PDB entry 6ATH | X-ray diffraction, 1.82 A resolution | chains B and C of the 3 polymer chains in the assembly

== Chain B ==
Molecule: Cyclin-A2
From: Homo sapiens
Reference sequence: P20248 (CCNA2_HUMAN); numbering as in UniProt (aligned over 173-432)
Amino-acid sequence (263 residues; numbered 170 to 432; the number before each row is that of its first residue):
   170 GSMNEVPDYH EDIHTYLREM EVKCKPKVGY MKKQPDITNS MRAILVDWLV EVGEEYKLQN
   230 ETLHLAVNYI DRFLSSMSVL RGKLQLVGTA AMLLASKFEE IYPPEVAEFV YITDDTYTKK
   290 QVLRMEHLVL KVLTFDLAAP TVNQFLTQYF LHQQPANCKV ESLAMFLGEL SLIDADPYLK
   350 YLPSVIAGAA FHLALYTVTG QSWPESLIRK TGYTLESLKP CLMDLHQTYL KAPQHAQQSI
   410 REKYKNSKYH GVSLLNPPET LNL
Disordered / not traced: 170-172
Construct notes: expression tag (170-172)

== Chain C ==
Molecule: Cyclin-dependent kinase inhibitor 1B
From: Homo sapiens
Reference sequence: P46527 (CDN1B_HUMAN); numbering as in UniProt (aligned over 22-85)
Amino-acid sequence (68 residues; numbered 18 to 85; the number before each row is that of its first residue):
    18 GSHMEHPKPS ACRNLFGPVD HEELTRDLEK HCRDMEEASQ RKWNFDFQNH KPLEGKYEWQ
    78 EVEKGSLP
Disordered / not traced: 18-24, 49-53, 80-85
Construct notes: expression tag (18-21)
Curated features (UniProtKB/Swiss-Prot):
  - modified residue: Tyr74 (Phosphotyrosine)
  - natural variant: Pro69 (P69L: Found in a patient with multiple endocrine tumors)
  - mutagenesis: Tyr74 (Y74F: No change in binding CDK4 and no inhibition of CDK4 activity. Translocates to nucleus. No effect on in vitro phosphorylation of CDK4 by CCNH-CDK7)
Reported in the primary citation:
  - post-translational modification sites: Tyr74

== Interface between chain B and chain C ==
Contacting residue pairs (43):
  Met210(B) - Phe33(C)  hydrophobic
  Ile213(B) - Phe33(C)  hydrophobic
  Leu214(B) - Leu32(C)  hydrophobic
  Asp216(B) - Arg30(C)  salt bridge
  Trp217(B) - Ala28(C)  hydrogen bond (side chain-backbone)
  Trp217(B) - Arg30(C)
  Glu220(B) - Ser27(C)  hydrogen bond
  Glu220(B) - Ala28(C)
  Glu220(B) - Arg30(C)  salt bridge
  Glu224(B) - Pro26(C)
  Glu224(B) - Ala28(C)
  Arg250(B) - Phe33(C)
  Gly251(B) - Val36(C)
  Lys252(B) - Leu41(C)
  Gln254(B) - Arg30(C)  hydrogen bond (side chain-backbone)
  Gln254(B) - Asn31(C)
  Gln254(B) - Leu32(C)  hydrogen bond (side chain-backbone)
  Leu255(B) - Leu41(C)  hydrophobic
  Tyr280(B) - Lys25(C)
  Tyr280(B) - Pro26(C)
  Tyr280(B) - Cys29(C)  hydrogen bond (backbone-side chain)
  Ile281(B) - Ala28(C)
  Ile281(B) - Cys29(C)
  Ile281(B) - Arg30(C)  hydrogen bond (backbone-backbone)
  Thr282(B) - Arg30(C)
  Thr282(B) - Asn31(C)
  Asp283(B) - Cys29(C)
  Asp283(B) - Arg30(C)
  Asp283(B) - Asn31(C)
  Thr285(B) - Asn31(C)  hydrogen bond
  Thr285(B) - Val36(C)
  Thr285(B) - His38(C)  hydrogen bond (backbone-side chain)
  Tyr286(B) - Leu41(C)  hydrophobic
  Thr287(B) - His38(C)
  Gln290(B) - His38(C)
  Gln290(B) - Leu41(C)
  Gln290(B) - Thr42(C)  hydrogen bond
  Gln290(B) - Leu45(C)
  Arg293(B) - Thr42(C)
  Arg293(B) - Leu45(C)
  Arg293(B) - Glu46(C)  salt bridge
  Met294(B) - Leu45(C)  hydrophobic
  Leu297(B) - His48(C)
Other interface residues (no listed pair), chain B (26 interface residues in all): Val221, Met246, Leu253
Other interface residues (no listed pair), chain C (17 interface residues in all): Gly34

== In short ==
Chain B and chain C form an interface of 26 and 17 residues respectively; the contacts include 9 hydrogen
bonds and 3 salt bridges. Polar pairs include Asp216(B)-Arg30(C), Glu220(B)-Arg30(C) and Arg293(B)-Glu46(C).
UniProt lists one mutagenesis site on chain C. The paper reports a modification site at Tyr74(C).
Here chain B is Cyclin-A2 and chain C is Cyclin-dependent kinase inhibitor 1B, both from Homo sapiens. Entry
6ATH (Cdk2/cyclin A/p27-KID-deltaC) was determined by X-ray diffraction.
